7DKZ - chains 1 and 4 of the 16 polymer chains in the assembly; structure by X-ray diffraction, 2.39 A resolution.

[Chain 1]
Molecule: Lhca1
From: Pisum sativum
Sequence (195 residues; each row starts with the number of its first residue):
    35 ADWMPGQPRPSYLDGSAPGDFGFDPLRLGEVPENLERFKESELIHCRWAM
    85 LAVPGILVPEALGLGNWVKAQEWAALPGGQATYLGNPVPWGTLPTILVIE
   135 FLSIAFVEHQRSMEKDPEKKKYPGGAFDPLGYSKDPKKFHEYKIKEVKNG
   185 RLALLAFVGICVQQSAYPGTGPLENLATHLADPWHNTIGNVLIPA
Ion coordination: chlorophyll b Mg site 1 near Trp37 (its only coordinating residue here); chlorophyll a Mg (6 sites), coordinated by Glu76, Glu142, Glu180, Asn183, Gln197, Leu226; chlorophyll b Mg site 2 near Gln105 (its only coordinating residue here)
Small-molecule neighbours:
  - beta-carotene (BCR): Trp82, Tyr117, Ser137, Ile138, Phe140, Val141
  - chlorophyll b (CHL), molecule 1: Asp36, Trp37, Met38, Pro39, Phe55, Phe57
  - chlorophyll b (CHL), molecule 2: Trp101, Val102, Gln105, Ala108, Ala109, Leu131, Glu134, Phe191
  - chlorophyll a (CLA), molecule 1: Leu47, Ala51, Pro52, Gly53, Asp54, Phe55, Gly56, Phe57, Asp58, Leu62, Gly63, Leu69, Phe72, Lys73, Ser75, Glu76, His79, Arg185, Leu188
  - chlorophyll a (CLA), molecule 2: Leu62, Asn68, Arg71, Phe72
  - chlorophyll a (CLA), molecule 3: Arg71, Phe72, Ser75, His79, Phe191
  - chlorophyll a (CLA), molecule 4: Arg71, Glu74, Ser75, Ile78, His79, Trp82, Phe135, Ile138, Ala139, Glu142, Arg145, Ser146
  - chlorophyll a (CLA), molecule 5: Ile78, Arg81, Trp82, Phe140, Val141, Gln144, Arg145, Glu148, Lys153, Lys154, Pro157, Phe161
  - chlorophyll a (CLA), molecule 6: Arg81, Met84, Leu85, Pro88, Tyr156, Pro157, Gly158, Phe161, Asp162, Tyr166, Ser167, Phe173, Tyr176, Lys177, Lys179, Glu180, Asn183
  - chlorophyll a (CLA), molecule 7: Trp82, Leu85, Pro88, Gly89, Pro93, Ala104, Trp107, Thr116, Tyr117, Leu118, Val122
  - chlorophyll a (CLA), molecule 8: Trp82, Ala104, Gln105, Trp107, Ala115, Val122, Trp124, Gly125, Ile130, Ile133, Glu134, Ser137, Ile138
  - chlorophyll a (CLA), molecule 9: Pro88, Tyr176, Lys179, Asn183, Leu186
  - chlorophyll a (CLA), molecule 10: Glu175, Ile178, Lys179, Lys182, Asn183, Leu186
  - chlorophyll a (CLA), molecule 11: Leu189, Ala190, Val192, Gly193, Val196, Gln197, Ala200, Tyr201, Asn209, Leu210, Thr212, His213, Asn220, Thr221, Ile222, Val225
  - chlorophyll a (CLA), molecule 12: Leu210, His213, Leu214, Pro217, Trp218, Thr221, Ile222
  - chlorophyll a (CLA), molecule 13: Val225, Leu226, Pro228
  - lutein (LUT; (3r,3'r,6s)-4,5-didehydro-5,6-dihydro-beta,beta-carotene-3,3'-diol): Met84, Leu85, Val87, Pro88, Leu91, Phe161, Asp162, Pro163, Leu164, Gly165, Tyr166, Asn183, Leu186, Ala187, Ala190, Ile194, Gln197, Pro206, Leu207, Asn209, Leu210
  - violaxanthin (XAT; (3s,5r,6s,3's,5'r,6's)-5,6,5',6'-diepoxy-5,6,5',6'- tetrahydro-beta,beta-carotene-3,3'-diol): Phe57, Asp58, Pro59, Leu60, Arg61, Leu62, His79, Trp82, Ala83, Ala86, Gly89, Ile90, Trp101, Ala104, Gln105, Leu188, Phe191, Val192

[Chain 4]
Molecule: Chlorophyll a-b binding protein P4, chloroplastic
From: Pisum sativum
Reference sequence: Q9SQL2 (CB24_PEA); residues 52-249 here = UniProt positions 52-249
Sequence (198 residues; each row starts with the number of its first residue):
    52 KKGEWLPGLASPGYLTGSLPGDNGFDPLGLAEDPENLKWFVQAELVNGRW
   102 AMLGVAGMLLPEVFTSIGIINVPKWYDAGKEEYFASSSTLFVIEFILFHY
   152 VEIRRWQDIKNPGSVNQDPIFKQYSLPAGEVGYPGGIFNPLNFAPTLEAK
   202 EKEIANGRLAMLAFLGFIIQHNVTGKGPFDNLLQHISDPWHNTIVQTL
Disordered / not traced: 52, 248-249
Construct notes: conflict Lys89 (Arg in Q9SQL2), Asp128 (Ala in Q9SQL2), Phe149 (Ser in Q9SQL2)
Curated features (UniProtKB/Swiss-Prot):
  - binding site (chlorophyll b): Trp56, Arg100, Ser137, Val143, Glu153, Arg156
  - binding site (chlorophyll a): Phe76, Glu95, Lys203, Glu204, Asn207, Arg209, Gln221, His236
Ion coordination: chlorophyll a Mg (7 sites), coordinated by Trp56, Glu95, Asn98, Glu153, Glu204, Asn207, Gln221; chlorophyll b Mg near Asp169 (its only coordinating residue here)
Small-molecule neighbours:
  - beta-carotene (BCR): Trp101, Leu148, Phe149, Tyr151, Val152, Ile171
  - chlorophyll b (CHL), molecule 1: Val97, Arg100, Trp101, Leu104, Tyr151, Val152, Arg155, Arg156, Asp159, Val166, Asn167, Leu177, Gly183, Pro185, Phe189, Pro191
  - chlorophyll b (CHL), molecule 2: Trp126, Tyr127, Asp128, Gly130, Lys131, Ser138, Phe142, Glu145
  - chlorophyll b (CHL), molecule 3: Ala129, Gly130, Tyr134, Phe135, Leu141, Ile144, Glu145, Phe149, Ile188, Phe189
  - chlorophyll b (CHL), molecule 4: Ile147, Leu148, His150, Tyr151, Ile154, Arg155, Pro170
  - chlorophyll b (CHL), molecule 5: Tyr151, Arg155, Val166, Asn167, Gln168, Asp169, Pro170, Ile171, Phe172, Tyr175, Ser176, Leu177, Ile188, Phe189
  - chlorophyll a (CLA), molecule 1: Glu55, Trp56, Leu57, Pro58, Asn74, Phe76
  - chlorophyll a (CLA), molecule 2: Leu66, Leu70, Pro71, Gly72, Asp73, Asn74, Gly75, Phe76, Asp77, Leu81, Ala82, Leu88, Phe91, Val92, Ala94, Glu95, Asn98, Arg209, Met212, Leu213, Leu216
  - chlorophyll a (CLA), molecule 3: Trp90, Gln93, Ala94, Val97, Asn98, Trp101, Glu145, Phe146, Phe149, His150, Glu153, Ile154, Arg156, Trp157, Ile160
  - chlorophyll a (CLA), molecule 4: Phe91, Ala94, Asn98, Phe215, Leu216
  - chlorophyll a (CLA), molecule 5: Arg100, Met103, Leu104, Ala107, Leu111, Tyr184, Pro185, Gly186, Phe189, Asn190, Phe194, Ala195, Pro196, Ala200, Lys201, Lys203, Glu204, Asn207
  - chlorophyll a (CLA), molecule 6: Trp101, Leu104, Gly105, Ala107, Gly108, Leu111, Pro112, Val123, Pro124, Ala129, Tyr134
  - chlorophyll a (CLA), molecule 7: Thr140, Val143, Ile144, Ile147, Leu148
  - chlorophyll a (CLA), molecule 8: Phe146, His150, Ile154, Trp157
  - chlorophyll a (CLA), molecule 9: Glu199, Glu202, Lys203, Ala206, Asn207, Leu210
  - chlorophyll a (CLA), molecule 10: Lys203, Asn207, Leu210
  - chlorophyll a (CLA), molecule 11: Leu210, Leu213, Ala214, Leu216, Gly217, Ile220, Gln221, Val224, Thr225, Asn232, Leu233, Gln235, His236, Asn243, Thr244, Ile245, Gln247
  - chlorophyll a (CLA), molecule 12: Leu233, His236, Ile237, Pro240, Trp241, Thr244
  - lutein (LUT; (3r,3'r,6s)-4,5-didehydro-5,6-dihydro-beta,beta-carotene-3,3'-diol): Met103, Leu104, Val106, Ala107, Leu110, Phe189, Asn190, Pro191, Leu192, Asn193, Phe194, Asn207, Leu210, Ala211, Ala214, Phe218, Gln221, Pro229, Asn232, Leu233
  - violaxanthin (XAT; (3s,5r,6s,3's,5'r,6's)-5,6,5',6'-diepoxy-5,6,5',6'- tetrahydro-beta,beta-carotene-3,3'-diol): Phe76, Asp77, Pro78, Leu79, Gly80, Leu81, Asn98, Trp101, Ala102, Gly105, Gly108, Met109, Trp126, Ala129, Met212, Leu213, Phe215, Leu216

[Chain 1 / chain 4 interface]
Pairs across the interface (20):
  Met38(1) - Trp157(4)  hydrophobic
  Met38(1) - Gln158(4)
  Pro39(1) - Gln158(4)  hydrogen bond (backbone-side chain)
  Gly40(1) - Gln158(4)
  Gly40(1) - Asn162(4)  hydrogen bond (backbone-side chain)
  Gly40(1) - Ser165(4)
  Gln41(1) - Gln158(4)  hydrogen bond
  Gln41(1) - Lys161(4)
  Trp218(1) - Phe135(4)  hydrophobic
  Trp218(1) - Ala136(4)  hydrophobic
  Trp218(1) - Ser137(4)  hydrogen bond (backbone-backbone)
  Trp218(1) - Thr140(4)  hydrogen bond (backbone-side chain)
  His219(1) - Phe135(4)
  His219(1) - Ser137(4)
  Thr221(1) - Thr140(4)
  Gly223(1) - Ser139(4)
  Gly223(1) - Val143(4)
  Asn224(1) - Ser139(4)
  Leu226(1) - Val143(4)  hydrophobic
  Ile227(1) - Ser139(4)
Other interface residues (no listed pair), chain 1 (12 interface residues in all): Ile222
Other interface residues (no listed pair), chain 4 (14 interface residues in all): Ile154, Arg155, Val166

[Overview]
Chain 1 and chain 4 form an interface of 12 and 14 residues respectively, with 5 hydrogen bonds. Polar pairs
include Pro39(1)-Gln158(4), Gly40(1)-Asn162(4) and Gln41(1)-Gln158(4). One chlorophyll a molecule and one
chlorophyll b molecule are bound between chain 1 and chain 4.
Chain 1 is Lhca1 and chain 4 is Chlorophyll a-b binding protein P4, chloroplastic, both from Pisum sativum;
the structure, Structure of plant photosystem I-light harvesting complex I supercomplex, was determined by
X-ray diffraction.
